PDB entry 4V1N | electron microscopy, 7.80 A resolution (low resolution: residue-level contacts below are approximate; hydrogen-bond / salt-bridge calls are withheld) | chains C and K of the 19 polymer chains in the assembly

== Chain C ==
Name: DNA-directed RNA polymerase II subunit RPB3
From: Saccharomyces cerevisiae
Reference sequence: P16370 (RPB3_YEAST); numbering as in UniProt (aligned over 1-318)
Sequence (318 residues; numbered 1 to 318; the number before each row is that of its first residue):
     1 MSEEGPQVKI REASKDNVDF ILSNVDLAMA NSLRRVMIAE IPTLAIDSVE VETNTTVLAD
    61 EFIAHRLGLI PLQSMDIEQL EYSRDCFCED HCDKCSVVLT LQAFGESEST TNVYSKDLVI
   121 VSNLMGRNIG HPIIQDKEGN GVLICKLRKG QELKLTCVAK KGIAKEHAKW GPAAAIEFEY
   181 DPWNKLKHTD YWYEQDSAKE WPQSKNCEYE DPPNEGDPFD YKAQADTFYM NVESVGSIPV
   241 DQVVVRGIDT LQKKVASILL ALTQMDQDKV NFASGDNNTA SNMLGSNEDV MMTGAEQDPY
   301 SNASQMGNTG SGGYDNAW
Disordered / not traced: 1-2, 269-318
Ion coordination: Zn2+: Cys86, Cys88, Cys92, Cys95
Swiss-Prot annotation at these positions:
  - binding site (Zn(2+)): Cys86, Cys88, Cys92, Cys95
  - modified residue: Ser2 (N-acetylserine)

== Chain K ==
Name: DNA-directed RNA polymerase II subunit RPB11
From: Saccharomyces cerevisiae
Notes: fragment: 2.7.7.6
Reference sequence: P38902 (RPB11_YEAST); residue numbers follow UniProt; this construct covers 1-120
Sequence (120 residues; row label = number of the first residue in the row):
     1 MNAPDRFELF LLGEGESKLK IDPDTKAPNA VVITFEKEDH TLGNLIRAEL LNDRKVLFAA
    61 YKVEHPFFAR FKLRIQTTEG YDPKDALKNA CNSIINKLGA LKTNFETEWN LQTLAADDAF
Disordered / not traced: 116-120

== How chain C and chain K interact ==
Contacting residue pairs (91; chain C residue first):
  Glu3(C) - Thr103(K)
  Glu3(C) - Asn104(K)
  Glu4(C) - Ala100(K)
  Pro6(C) - Lys97(K)
  Pro6(C) - Leu101(K)
  Pro6(C) - Asn104(K)
  Gln7(C) - Asn104(K)
  Val8(C) - Leu101(K)
  Val8(C) - Phe105(K)
  Val8(C) - Glu108(K)
  Lys9(C) - Glu108(K)
  Ile10(C) - Glu108(K)
  Ile10(C) - Trp109(K)
  Ile10(C) - Gln112(K)
  Ala13(C) - Trp109(K)
  Ala13(C) - Leu114(K)
  Ser14(C) - Ala115(K)
  Val18(C) - Phe105(K)
  Val18(C) - Trp109(K)
  Leu22(C) - Leu101(K)
  Asp26(C) - Asn52(K)
  Asp26(C) - Lys97(K)
  Ala28(C) - Asn44(K)
  Ala28(C) - Leu45(K)
  Ala28(C) - Ala48(K)
  Met29(C) - Leu45(K)
  Met29(C) - Ile94(K)
  Met29(C) - Lys97(K)
  Met29(C) - Leu98(K)
  Ser32(C) - Thr41(K)
  Ser32(C) - Leu45(K)
  Arg35(C) - Asp39(K)
  Arg35(C) - His40(K)
  Arg35(C) - Thr41(K)
  Val36(C) - Thr41(K)
  Glu40(C) - Thr41(K)
  Arg84(C) - Phe10(K)
  Arg84(C) - Leu11(K)
  Ile163(C) - Phe10(K)
  Ala164(C) - Arg6(K)
  Lys165(C) - Arg6(K)
  Lys165(C) - Leu9(K)
  Lys165(C) - Phe10(K)
  Glu166(C) - Arg6(K)
  Glu166(C) - Phe7(K)
  Glu166(C) - Phe10(K)
  His167(C) - Arg6(K)
  Asp241(C) - Phe105(K)
  Asp241(C) - Trp109(K)
  Val244(C) - Phe105(K)
  Val245(C) - Lys102(K)
  Val245(C) - Phe105(K)
  Val245(C) - Glu106(K)
  Ile248(C) - Leu98(K)
  Ile248(C) - Leu101(K)
  Ile248(C) - Lys102(K)
  Asp249(C) - Lys102(K)
  Leu251(C) - Leu45(K)
  Leu251(C) - Leu98(K)
  Gln252(C) - Ile95(K)
  Gln252(C) - Leu98(K)
  Gln252(C) - Gly99(K)
  Gln252(C) - Lys102(K)
  Lys254(C) - Glu38(K)
  Lys254(C) - Asp39(K)
  Lys254(C) - Thr41(K)
  Lys254(C) - Leu42(K)
  Val255(C) - Cys91(K)
  Val255(C) - Ile94(K)
  Val255(C) - Ile95(K)
  Ala256(C) - Ile95(K)
  Ile258(C) - Lys18(K)
  Ile258(C) - Leu19(K)
  Ile258(C) - Phe35(K)
  Ile258(C) - Leu42(K)
  Ile258(C) - Cys91(K)
  Leu259(C) - Lys88(K)
  Leu259(C) - Cys91(K)
  Leu259(C) - Asn92(K)
  Leu259(C) - Ile95(K)
  Ala261(C) - Leu19(K)
  Leu262(C) - Leu19(K)
  Leu262(C) - Ile21(K)
  Leu262(C) - Leu87(K)
  Leu262(C) - Lys88(K)
  Thr263(C) - Lys88(K)
  Met265(C) - Ser17(K)
  Met265(C) - Leu19(K)
  Met265(C) - Ile21(K)
  Asp266(C) - Lys84(K)
  Asp266(C) - Lys88(K)
Interface residues without a listed pair, chain C (46 interface residues in all): Gly5, Lys15, Phe20, Leu33, Val240
Interface residues without a listed pair, chain K (42 interface residues in all): Glu49

== In short ==
Chain C and chain K form an interface of 46 and 42 residues respectively. Cys86(C), Cys88(C), Cys92(C) and
Cys95(C) coordinate Zn2+. UniProt lists 4 Zn2+-binding residues on chain C.
Chain C is DNA-directed RNA polymerase II subunit RPB3 and chain K is DNA-directed RNA polymerase II subunit
RPB11, both from Saccharomyces cerevisiae; the structure, Architecture of the RNA polymerase II-Mediator core
transcription initiation complex, was determined by electron microscopy (same publication as 4V1M and 4V1O).
